Entry 2A0T (solution NMR); this record covers chains A and B.

== Chain A ==
Name: Serine/threonine-protein kinase RAD53
Source organism: Saccharomyces cerevisiae
Notes: EC 2.7.1.37; fragment: N-terminal FHA domain (FHA1)
Reference sequence: P22216 (RAD53_YEAST); numbering as in UniProt (aligned over 14-164)
Amino-acid sequence (151 residues; each row starts with the number of its first residue):
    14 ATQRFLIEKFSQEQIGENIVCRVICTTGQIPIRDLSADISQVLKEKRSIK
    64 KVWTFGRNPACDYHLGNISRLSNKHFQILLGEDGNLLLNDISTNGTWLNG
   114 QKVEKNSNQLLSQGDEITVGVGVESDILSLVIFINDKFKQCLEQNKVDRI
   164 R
UniProt features mapped onto this chain:
  - modified residue: Ser-24 (Phosphoserine)
  - mutagenesis: Arg-70 (R70A: Disrupts interaction with PTC2), Ser-85 (S85A: Disrupts interaction with PTC2)

== Chain B ==
Name: Hypothetical 73.8 kDa protein in SAS3-SEC17 intergenic region, residues 301-310
Reference sequence: P34217 (YBF1_YEAST); residues 165-174 here correspond to UniProt positions 301-310 (UniProt number = residue number + 136)
Amino-acid sequence (10 residues; row label = number of the first residue in the row):
   165 NDPDTLEIYS
Modified / non-standard residues: Thr-169 (phosphothreonine; TPO)
Construct notes: modified residue (169)
UniProt features mapped onto this chain:
  - modified residue: Thr-169 (Phosphothreonine)

== Chain A / chain B interface ==
Contacting residue pairs (17; chain A residue first):
  Arg-70(A) / Asp-168(B)
  Arg-70(A) / Thr-169(B)
  Ser-82(A) / Asp-168(B)
  Ser-82(A) / Leu-170(B)
  Arg-83(A) / Leu-170(B)
  Arg-83(A) / Ile-172(B)
  Leu-84(A) / Asp-168(B)
  Ser-85(A) / Thr-169(B)
  Asn-86(A) / Pro-167(B)
  Asn-86(A) / Thr-169(B)
  Thr-106(A) / Thr-169(B)
  Thr-106(A) / Glu-171(B)
  Asn-107(A) / Leu-170(B)
  Asn-107(A) / Glu-171(B)
  Asn-107(A) / Ile-172(B)
  Gly-135(A) / Ile-172(B)
  Val-136(A) / Ile-172(B)
Other interface residues (no listed pair), chain A (11 interface residues in all): Ile-81
Other interface residues (no listed pair), chain B (7 interface residues in all): Tyr-173

== Overview ==
Chain A and chain B form an interface of 11 and 7 residues respectively. Curated annotation (UniProt) lists 2
mutagenesis sites on chain A.
Chain A is Serine/threonine-protein kinase RAD53 (Saccharomyces cerevisiae) and chain B is Hypothetical 73.8
kDa protein in SAS3-SEC17 intergenic region, residues 301-310; the structure, NMR structure of the FHA1 domain
of Rad53 in complex with a biological relevant phosphopeptide derived ..., was determined by solution NMR.
